Entry 8IC0 (electron microscopy, 3.41 A resolution); this record covers chains B and E of the 6 polymer chains in the assembly.

== Chain B ==
Molecule: Guanine nucleotide-binding protein G(i) subunit alpha-1
From: Homo sapiens
Reference sequence: P63096 (GNAI1_HUMAN); numbering as in UniProt (aligned over 1-354)
Chain sequence (354 residues; row label = number of the first residue in the row):
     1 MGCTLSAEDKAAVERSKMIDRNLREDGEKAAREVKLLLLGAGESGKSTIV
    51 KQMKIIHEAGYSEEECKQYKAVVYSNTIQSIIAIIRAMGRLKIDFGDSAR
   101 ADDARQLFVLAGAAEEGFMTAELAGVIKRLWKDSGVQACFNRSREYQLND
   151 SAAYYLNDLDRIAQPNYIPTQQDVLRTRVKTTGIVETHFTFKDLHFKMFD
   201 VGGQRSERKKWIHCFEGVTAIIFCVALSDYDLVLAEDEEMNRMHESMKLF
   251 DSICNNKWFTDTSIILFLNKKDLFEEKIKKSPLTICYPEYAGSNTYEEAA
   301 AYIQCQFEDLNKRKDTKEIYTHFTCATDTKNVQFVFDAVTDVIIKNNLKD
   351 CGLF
Unresolved in the structure: 1-2, 57-178
Curated features (UniProtKB/Swiss-Prot):
  - region: Lys35 to Thr48 (G1 motif), Asp173 to Thr181 (G2 motif), Phe196 to Arg205 (G3 motif), Ile265 to Asp272 (G4 motif), Thr324 to Thr329 (G5 motif)
  - binding site (GTP): Glu43 to Thr48, Ser151, Leu175 to Thr181, Asp200 to Gln204, Asn269 to Asp272, Ala326
  - binding site (Mg(2+)): Ser47, Thr181
  - modified residue: Arg178 (ADP-ribosylarginine), Gln204 (Deamidated glutamine), Cys351 (ADP-ribosylcysteine)
  - lipidation: Gly2 (N-myristoyl glycine), Cys3 (S-palmitoyl cysteine)
  - natural variant: Gly40 (G40C: In NEDHISB; G40R: In NEDHISB), Gly45 (G45D: In NEDHISB), Thr48 (T48I: In NEDHISB; T48K: In NEDHISB), Gln52 (Q52P: In NEDHISB), Ser75 (deletion: In NEDHISB; uncertain significance), Gln172 (deletion: In NEDHISB), Asp173 (D173V: In NEDHISB), Glu186 to Phe189 (deletion: In NEDHISB; uncertain significance), Cys224 (C224Y: In NEDHISB), Lys270 (K270N: In NEDHISB; K270R: In NEDHISB), Asp272 (D272G: In NEDHISB), Ala326 (A326P: In NEDHISB), 1 further natural variant entry in UniProt
  - mutagenesis: Gly42 (G42R: Abolishes switch to an activated conformation and dissociation from beta and gamma subunits upon GTP binding. Abolishes interaction with RGS family members), Glu116 (E116L: Enhances interaction (inactive GDP-bound) with RGS14), Gln147 (Q147L: Enhances interaction (inactive GDP-bound) with RGS14), Glu245 (E245L: Enhances interaction (inactive GDP-bound) with RGS14)

== Chain E ==
Molecule: scFv16
From: Mus musculus
Notes: antibody fragment or engineered binder
Chain sequence (257 residues; numbered 1 to 245 plus 14 insertion-coded residues; 2 numbers in that range are skipped by the numbering (no residue carries them; nothing is unmodelled there); the number before each row is that of its first residue; a row labelled like 121A-121N holds insertion residues (121A, then the next letters in order)):
     1 DVQLVESGGGLVQPGGSRKLSCSASGFAFSSFGMHWVRQAPEKGLEWVAY
    51 ISSGSGTIYYADTVKGRFTISRDDPKNTLFLQMTSLRSEDTAMYYCVRSI
   101 YYYGSSPFDFWGQGTTLTVSS
121A-121N GGGGSGGGGSGGGG
   124 SDIVMTQATSSVPVTPGESVSISCRSSKSLLHSNGNTYLYWFLQRPGQSP
   174 QLLIYRMSNLASGVPDRFSGSGSGTAFTLTISRLEAEDVGVYYCMQHLEY
   224 PLTFGAGTKLELKAAALEVLFQ
Unresolved in the structure: 1, 121A-121N, 236-245
Cystine bridges: Cys22-Cys96, Cys147-Cys217

== How chain B and chain E interact ==
Pairs across the interface (22):
  Thr4(B) - His155(E)
  Leu5(B) - His155(E)
  Ser6(B) - His155(E)  hydrogen bond (backbone-side chain)
  Ser6(B) - Tyr161(E)  hydrogen bond
  Ala7(B) - His220(E)
  Ala7(B) - Leu221(E)  hydrogen bond (backbone-backbone)
  Ala7(B) - Tyr223(E)  hydrophobic
  Glu8(B) - Tyr101(E)
  Glu8(B) - Pro107(E)
  Glu8(B) - Tyr161(E)
  Glu8(B) - Tyr163(E)  hydrogen bond
  Glu8(B) - Arg179(E)  salt bridge
  Asp9(B) - Asn157(E)
  Lys10(B) - Tyr59(E)  hydrogen bond
  Ala11(B) - Tyr101(E)  hydrophobic
  Ala12(B) - Tyr101(E)
  Glu14(B) - Ser53(E)  hydrogen bond
  Glu14(B) - Gly56(E)
  Arg15(B) - Ile100(E)
  Arg15(B) - Tyr101(E)
  Arg15(B) - Tyr102(E)
  Met18(B) - Ser53(E)  hydrogen bond
Interface residues without a listed pair, chain E (21 interface residues in all): Ser31, Tyr50, Ser52, Gly54, Ser156, Glu222

== Summary ==
The interface between chain B and chain E involves 12 residues on one side and 21 on the other; the contacts
include 7 hydrogen bonds and 1 salt bridge. Among the polar pairs are Glu8(B)-Arg179(E), Ser6(B)-His155(E) and
Ser6(B)-Tyr161(E).
Here chain B is Guanine nucleotide-binding protein G(i) subunit alpha-1 (Homo sapiens) and chain E is scFv16
(Mus musculus). Entry 8IC0 (Cryo-EM structure of CXCL8 bound C-X-C chemokine receptor 1 in complex with Gi
heterotrimer) was determined by electron microscopy.
